Entry 4OT0 (X-ray diffraction, 2.49 A resolution); this record covers chains A and J of the 3 polymer chains in the assembly.

[Chain A]
Protein: Hax3
Source organism: Xanthomonas campestris pv. armoraciae
Reference sequence: Q3ZD72 (Q3ZD72_XANCA); residues 231-720 here = UniProt positions 231-720
Amino-acid sequence (499 residues; each row starts with the number of its first residue):
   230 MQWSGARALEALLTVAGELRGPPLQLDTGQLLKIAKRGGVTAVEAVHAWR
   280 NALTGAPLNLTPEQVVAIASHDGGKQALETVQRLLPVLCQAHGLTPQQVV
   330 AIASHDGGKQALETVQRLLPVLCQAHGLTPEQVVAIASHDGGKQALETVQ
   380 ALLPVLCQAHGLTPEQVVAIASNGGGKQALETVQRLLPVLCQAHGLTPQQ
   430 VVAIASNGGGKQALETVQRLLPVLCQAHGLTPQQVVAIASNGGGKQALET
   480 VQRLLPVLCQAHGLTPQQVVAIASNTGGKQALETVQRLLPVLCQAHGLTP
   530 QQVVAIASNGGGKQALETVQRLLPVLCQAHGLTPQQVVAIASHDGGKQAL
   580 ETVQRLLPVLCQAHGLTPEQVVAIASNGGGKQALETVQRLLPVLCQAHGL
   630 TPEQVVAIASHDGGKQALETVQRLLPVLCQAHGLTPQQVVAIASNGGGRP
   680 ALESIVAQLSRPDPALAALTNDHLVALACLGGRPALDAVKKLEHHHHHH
Not modelled in the structure: 230, 724-728
Differences from the reference sequence: expression tag (230, 721-728); engineered mutation His300 (Asn in Q3ZD72), Asp301 (Ile in Q3ZD72), His368 (Asn in Q3ZD72), Asp369 (Ile in Q3ZD72), Asn402 (His in Q3ZD72), Gly403 (Asp in Q3ZD72), Asn436 (His in Q3ZD72), Gly437 (Asp in Q3ZD72), Asn470 (His in Q3ZD72), Gly471 (Asp in Q3ZD72), Thr505 (Ser in Q3ZD72), Gly539 (Ser in Q3ZD72), His572 (Asn in Q3ZD72), Asp573 (Ser in Q3ZD72), Asn606 (His in Q3ZD72), Gly607 (Asp in Q3ZD72), His640 (Asn in Q3ZD72), Asp641 (Ile in Q3ZD72)

[Chain J]
Molecule: 17-nt DNA strand
Sequence (17 nucleotides; row label = number of the first residue in the row; numbers below 1 keep their minus sign (DA-14 is residue -14)):
   -14 AGAGAGATAAAGGGACA

[How chain A and chain J interact]
Contacting residue pairs (6):
  Lys262(A) - DA-5(J)  salt bridge to the phosphate
  Lys265(A) - DA-4(J)  salt bridge to the phosphate
  Arg266(A) - DA-4(J)  base contact
  Arg266(A) - DG-3(J)  hydrogen bond to the base
  Ala432(A) - DA-10(J)  phosphate contact
  Ser435(A) - DG-9(J)  phosphate contact
Also at the interface, not in a pair above, chain A (11 interface residues in all): Asp301, Asp335, Ala364, Asp369, Ala398, Ser469
Also at the interface, not in a pair above, chain J (7 interface residues in all): DA-8, DG-2

[Overview]
11 residues of chain A and 7 residues of chain J are in contact; the contacts include 1 hydrogen bond and 2
salt bridges. Polar contacts include Arg266(A)-DG-3(J), Lys262(A)-DA-5(J) and Lys265(A)-DA-4(J).
Chain A is Hax3 (Xanthomonas campestris pv. armoraciae) and chain J is a 17-nt DNA strand; the structure,
Crystal structure of the S505T mutant of TAL effector dHax3, was determined by X-ray diffraction (same
publication as 4OSH, 4OSI, 4OSJ, 4OSK, 4OSL, 4OSM and 9 further entries).
